PDB entry 8DR3 | electron microscopy, 2.20 A resolution | chains A and B of the 12 polymer chains in the assembly

[Chain A]
Protein: Replication factor C subunit 1
Organism: Saccharomyces cerevisiae
UniProtKB: P38630 (RFC1_YEAST); residue numbers follow UniProt; this construct covers 1-861
Sequence (918 residues; row label = number of the first residue in the row):
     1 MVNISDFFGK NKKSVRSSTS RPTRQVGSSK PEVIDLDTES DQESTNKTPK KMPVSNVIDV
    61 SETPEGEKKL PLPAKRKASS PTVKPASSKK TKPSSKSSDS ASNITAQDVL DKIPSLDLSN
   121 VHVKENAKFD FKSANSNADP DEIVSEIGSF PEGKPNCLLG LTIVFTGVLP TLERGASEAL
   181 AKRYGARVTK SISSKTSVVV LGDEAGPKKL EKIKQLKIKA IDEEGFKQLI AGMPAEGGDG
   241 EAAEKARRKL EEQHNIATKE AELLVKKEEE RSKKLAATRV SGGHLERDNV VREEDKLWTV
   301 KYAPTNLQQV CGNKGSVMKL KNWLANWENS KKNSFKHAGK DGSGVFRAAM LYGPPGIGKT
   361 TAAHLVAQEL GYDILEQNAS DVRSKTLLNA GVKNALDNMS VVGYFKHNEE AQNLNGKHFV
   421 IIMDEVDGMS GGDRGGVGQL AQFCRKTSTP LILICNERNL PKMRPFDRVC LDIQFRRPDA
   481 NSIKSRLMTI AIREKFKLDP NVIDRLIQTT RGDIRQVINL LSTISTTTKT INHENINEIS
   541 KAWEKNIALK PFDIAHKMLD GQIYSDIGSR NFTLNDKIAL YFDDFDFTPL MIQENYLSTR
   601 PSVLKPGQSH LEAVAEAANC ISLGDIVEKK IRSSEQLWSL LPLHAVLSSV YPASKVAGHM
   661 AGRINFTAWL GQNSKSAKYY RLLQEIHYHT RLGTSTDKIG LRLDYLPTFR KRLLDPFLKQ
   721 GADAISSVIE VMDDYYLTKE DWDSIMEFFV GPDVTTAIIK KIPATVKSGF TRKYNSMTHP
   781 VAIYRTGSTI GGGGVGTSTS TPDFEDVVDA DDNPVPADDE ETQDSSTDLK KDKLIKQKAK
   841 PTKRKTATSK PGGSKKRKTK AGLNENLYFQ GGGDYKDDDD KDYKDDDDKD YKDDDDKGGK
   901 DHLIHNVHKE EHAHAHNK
Disordered / not traced: 1-102, 119-148, 282-287, 408-412, 787-918
Differences from the reference sequence: expression tag (862-918)
Metal / ion sites: Mg2+: Thr360 (together with ATP-gamma-S)
Residues lining bound ligands: ATP-gamma-S (AGS; phosphothiophosphoric acid-adenylate ester): Thr299, Tyr302, Ala303, Pro304, Gln309, Val310, Cys311, Pro354, Pro355, Gly356, Ile357, Gly358, Lys359, Thr360, Thr361, Asn456, Arg486, Ile514, Arg515, Ile518
Curated features (UniProtKB/Swiss-Prot):
  - motif (Nuclear localization signal): Lys830 to Leu834, Lys855 to Lys860
  - binding site (ATP): Thr299, Cys311, Gly353 to Thr361, Asn456
  - modified residue: Thr38 (Phosphothreonine), Ser40 (Phosphoserine), Thr63 (Phosphothreonine)
From the paper describing this entry:
  - binding site for the 13-nt DNA strand: Gly167, Arg174, Lys208, Lys209, Lys314, Gly315, His556, Ile664
  - binding site for the 13-nt DNA strand: Thr189, Lys190, Ser191, Ser193, Ser194, Asn459, Gln474, Arg477, Phe552, Phe587, Phe666, Leu670

[Chain B]
Protein: Replication factor C subunit 4
Organism: Saccharomyces cerevisiae
UniProtKB: P40339 (RFC4_YEAST); residue numbers follow UniProt; this construct covers 1-323
Sequence (323 residues; each row starts with the number of its first residue):
     1 MSKTLSLQLP WVEKYRPQVL SDIVGNKETI DRLQQIAKDG NMPHMIISGM PGIGKTTSVH
    61 CLAHELLGRS YADGVLELNA SDDRGIDVVR NQIKHFAQKK LHLPPGKHKI VILDEADSMT
   121 AGAQQALRRT MELYSNSTRF AFACNQSNKI IEPLQSRCAI LRYSKLSDED VLKRLLQIIK
   181 LEDVKYTNDG LEAIIFTAEG DMRQAINNLQ STVAGHGLVN ADNVFKIVDS PHPLIVKKML
   241 LASNLEDSIQ ILRTDLWKKG YSSIDIVTTS FRVTKNLAQV KESVRLEMIK EIGLTHMRIL
   301 EGVGTYLQLA SMLAKIHKLN NKA
Disordered / not traced: 1-3, 322-323
Metal / ion sites: Mg2+: Thr56 (together with ATP-gamma-S)
Residues lining bound ligands:
  - ATP-gamma-S (AGS; phosphothiophosphoric acid-adenylate ester), molecule 1: Val12, Tyr15, Arg16, Pro17, Asp22, Ile23, Val24, Met50, Pro51, Gly52, Ile53, Gly54, Lys55, Thr56, Thr57, Glu115, Asn145, Leu166, Arg174, Met202, Arg203, Ile206
  - ATP-gamma-S (AGS), molecule 2: Arg128, Glu132, Pro153, Arg157
Curated features (UniProtKB/Swiss-Prot):
  - binding site (ATP): Val12, Val24, Gly49 to Thr57, Asn145, Arg203

[How chain A and chain B interact]
Pairs across the interface (78; chain A residue first):
  Arg292(A) with Pro105(B), hydrogen bond (side chain-backbone)
  Glu294(A) with Asn41(B)
  Asp295(A) with Asn41(B); Pro105(B); Gly106(B); His108(B), hydrogen bond (backbone-side chain); Arg139(B), hydrogen bond (backbone-side chain)
  Lys296(A) with Asn41(B); Asn136(B), hydrogen bond
  Leu297(A) with Pro43(B), hydrophobic; His44(B); Ser135(B); Arg139(B)
  Val300(A) with Ser135(B)
  Pro355(A) with Glu152(B)
  Glu376(A) with Arg129(B), salt bridge
  Asn378(A) with Arg129(B)
  Ala379(A) with Gln125(B); Ala126(B)
  Ser380(A) with Arg90(B); Lys94(B), hydrogen bond (backbone-side chain); Ala126(B)
  Val382(A) with Arg90(B)
  Asp424(A) with Arg129(B), salt bridge
  Glu425(A) with Arg128(B), salt bridge; Arg129(B)
  Gly428(A) with Gln125(B)
  Asn456(A) with Arg128(B); Pro153(B)
  Asp513(A) with Ser156(B), hydrogen bond
  Arg515(A) with Glu132(B), salt bridge; Ser156(B), hydrogen bond; Arg157(B)
  Gln516(A) with Gln155(B); Ser156(B); Cys158(B), hydrogen bond (side chain-backbone)
  Asn519(A) with Ser156(B), hydrogen bond (side chain-backbone); Arg157(B); Cys158(B)
  Thr523(A) with Arg32(B), hydrogen bond (backbone-side chain); Ala159(B)
  Ile524(A) with Arg32(B)
  Thr526(A) with Arg32(B); Gln35(B)
  Thr527(A) with Arg32(B)
  Thr528(A) with Arg32(B), hydrogen bond
  Ala542(A) with Arg162(B), hydrogen bond (backbone-side chain)
  Trp543(A) with Ala159(B), hydrophobic; Ile160(B)
  Glu544(A) with Arg162(B), hydrogen bond (backbone-side chain)
  Lys545(A) with Glu152(B), salt bridge
  Ile547(A) with Glu152(B)
  Tyr564(A) with Glu282(B)
  Ser569(A) with Glu282(B)
  Arg570(A) with Ala278(B)
  Leu574(A) with Glu282(B); Leu286(B), hydrophobic; Ile289(B), hydrophobic
  Asn575(A) with Lys275(B); Asn276(B)
  Lys577(A) with Glu282(B), salt bridge
  Ile578(A) with Lys275(B)
  Cys620(A) with Lys290(B)
  Leu623(A) with Lys290(B)
  Val627(A) with Met297(B), hydrophobic
  Lys630(A) with Glu301(B), salt bridge
  Leu640(A) with His296(B); Met297(B), hydrophobic; Leu300(B), hydrophobic
  Pro642(A) with Phe271(B), hydrophobic
  Leu643(A) with Ile289(B); Gly293(B)
  Val646(A) with Leu286(B), hydrophobic; Ile289(B), hydrophobic
  Leu647(A) with Lys290(B)
  Tyr651(A) with Glu287(B), hydrogen bond; Lys290(B)
  Ser654(A) with Leu286(B)
Other interface residues (no listed pair), chain A (63 interface residues in all): Asn289, Gly356, Thr360, His364, Asp427, Lys541, Asn546, Ile563, Asp566, Phe572, Thr573, Leu637, Ser639, Val650, Lys655
Other interface residues (no listed pair), chain B (49 interface residues in all): Asp31, Ile36, Asp39, His102, Thr130, Ser147, Lys281, Arg285

[Overview]
63 residues of chain A face 49 of chain B across their interface; the contacts include 14 hydrogen bonds and 7
salt bridges. Polar contacts include Glu376(A)-Arg129(B), Asp424(A)-Arg129(B) and Glu425(A)-Arg128(B). From
the paper: a binding site for the 13-nt DNA strand at Gly167(A), Arg174(A) and Lys208(A) among others.
Chain A is Replication factor C subunit 1 and chain B is Replication factor C subunit 4, both from
Saccharomyces cerevisiae; the structure, Closed state of RFC:PCNA bound to a 3' ss/dsDNA junction (DNA2) with
NTD, was determined by electron microscopy, deposited together with 8DQW, 8DQX, 8DQZ, 8DR0, 8DR1, 8DR4 and 3
further entries.
